4GW1 - chains B and E of the 3 polymer chains in the assembly; structure by X-ray diffraction, 2.24 A resolution.

[Chain B]
Protein: Fab heavy chain
From: Mus musculus,Homo sapiens
Notes: antibody fragment or engineered binder
Sequence (221 residues; numbered 1 to 221; the number before each row is that of its first residue):
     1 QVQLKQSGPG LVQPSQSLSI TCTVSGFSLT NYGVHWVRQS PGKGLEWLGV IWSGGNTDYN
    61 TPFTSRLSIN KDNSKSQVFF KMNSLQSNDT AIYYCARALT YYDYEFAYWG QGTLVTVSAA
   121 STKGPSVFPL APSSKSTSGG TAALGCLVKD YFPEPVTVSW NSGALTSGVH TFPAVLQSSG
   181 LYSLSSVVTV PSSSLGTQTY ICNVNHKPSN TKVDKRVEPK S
Cystine bridges: Cys22-Cys95, Cys146-Cys202

[Chain E]
Protein: cQFD meditope
Sequence (12 residues; row label = number of the first residue in the row):
     1 CQFDLSTRRL KC
Cystine bridges: Cys1-Cys12

[Chain B / chain E interface]
Pairs across the interface - 16 pairs, chain B then chain E:
  Gln39(B) - Phe3(E)
  Gln39(B) - Leu5(E)
  Ser40(B) - Phe3(E)
  Pro41(B) - Gln2(E)
  Pro41(B) - Phe3(E)
  Pro41(B) - Leu5(E)
  Thr90(B) - Leu5(E)
  Ala91(B) - Leu5(E)  hydrophobic
  Ile92(B) - Phe3(E)  hydrophobic
  Ile92(B) - Leu5(E)
  Ile92(B) - Arg8(E)
  Tyr94(B) - Arg8(E)
  Gln111(B) - Arg8(E)  hydrogen bond (backbone-side chain)
  Gly112(B) - Arg8(E)
  Glu154(B) - Ser6(E)  hydrogen bond
  Pro173(B) - Thr7(E)
Other interface residues (no listed pair), chain B (13 interface residues in all): Gly42, Leu114
The authors on this interface:
  - residue pairs: Gln111(B)-Arg8(E) (backbone contact)

[Overview]
13 residues of chain B and 6 residues of chain E are in contact; the contacts include 2 hydrogen bonds. Polar
contacts include Gln111(B)-Arg8(E) and Glu154(B)-Ser6(E). The paper describes a backbone contact between
Gln111(B) and Arg8(E).
Chain B is Fab heavy chain (Mus musculus,Homo sapiens) and chain E is cQFD meditope; the structure, cQFD
Meditope, was determined by X-ray diffraction (same publication as 4GW5, 4HKZ and 4IOI).
